Entry 4IQJ (X-ray diffraction, 3.20 A resolution); this record covers chains A and B of the 16 polymer chains in the assembly.

Chain A (and B):
Molecule: DNA polymerase III subunit alpha
Source organism: Thermus aquaticus
Notes: EC 2.7.7.7; fragment: DNA polymerase III subunit alpha; chain B of this document is another copy of the same molecule, construct and numbering; everything in this record applies to it too
UniProt: Q9XDH5 (DPO3A_THEAQ); residues 1-1220 here = UniProt positions 1-1220
Amino-acid sequence (1220 residues; each row starts with the number of its first residue):
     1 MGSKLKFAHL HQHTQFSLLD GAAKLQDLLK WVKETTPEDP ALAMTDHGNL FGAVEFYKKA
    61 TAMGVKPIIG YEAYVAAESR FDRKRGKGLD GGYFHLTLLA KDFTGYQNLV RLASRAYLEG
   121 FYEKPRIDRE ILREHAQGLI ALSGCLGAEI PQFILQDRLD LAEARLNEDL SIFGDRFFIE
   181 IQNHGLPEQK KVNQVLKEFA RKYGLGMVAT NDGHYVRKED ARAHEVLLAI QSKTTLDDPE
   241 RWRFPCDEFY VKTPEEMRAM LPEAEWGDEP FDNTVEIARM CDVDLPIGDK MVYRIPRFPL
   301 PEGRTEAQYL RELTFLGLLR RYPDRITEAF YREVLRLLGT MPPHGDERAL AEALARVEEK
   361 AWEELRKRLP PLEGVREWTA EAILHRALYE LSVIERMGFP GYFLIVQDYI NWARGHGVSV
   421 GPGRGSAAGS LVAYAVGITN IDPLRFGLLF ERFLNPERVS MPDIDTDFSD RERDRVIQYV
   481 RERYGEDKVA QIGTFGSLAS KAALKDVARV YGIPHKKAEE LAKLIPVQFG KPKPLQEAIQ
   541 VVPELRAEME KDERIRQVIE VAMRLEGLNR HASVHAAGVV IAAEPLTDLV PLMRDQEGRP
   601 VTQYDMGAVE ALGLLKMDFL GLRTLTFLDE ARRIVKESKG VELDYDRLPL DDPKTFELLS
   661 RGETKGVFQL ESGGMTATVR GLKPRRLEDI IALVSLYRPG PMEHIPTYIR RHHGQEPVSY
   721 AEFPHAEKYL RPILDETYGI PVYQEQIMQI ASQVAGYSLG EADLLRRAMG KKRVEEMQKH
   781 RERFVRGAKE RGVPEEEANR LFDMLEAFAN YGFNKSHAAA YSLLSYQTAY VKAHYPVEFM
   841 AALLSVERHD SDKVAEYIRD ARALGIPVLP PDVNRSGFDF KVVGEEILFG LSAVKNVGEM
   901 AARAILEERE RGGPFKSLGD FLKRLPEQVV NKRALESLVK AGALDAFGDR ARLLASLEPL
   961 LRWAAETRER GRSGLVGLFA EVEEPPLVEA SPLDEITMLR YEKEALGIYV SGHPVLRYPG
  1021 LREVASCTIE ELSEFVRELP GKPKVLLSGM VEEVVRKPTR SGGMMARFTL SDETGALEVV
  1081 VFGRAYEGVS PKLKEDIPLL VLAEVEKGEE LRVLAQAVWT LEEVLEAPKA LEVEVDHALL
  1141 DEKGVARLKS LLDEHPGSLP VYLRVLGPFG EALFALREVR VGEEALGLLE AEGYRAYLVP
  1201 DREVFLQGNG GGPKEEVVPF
Not modelled in the structure: 1-4, 84-91, 339-345, 369-376, 527-532, 539-543, 1055-1066, 1107-1111, 1181 (chain B: 1-4, 84-91, 339-345, 367-376, 495-498, 511-512, 527-531, 539-543, 1060-1062, 1107-1111)
Metal / ion sites: Zn2+ site 1: H11, H13, E72, D212; Zn2+ site 2: H47, H214; Zn2+ site 3: E72, H95, C145; Mg2+: D463, D465, D618
What the authors report for this chain:
  - conformationally variable residues (order/disorder transition): D282 to T305, V1055 to A1066, V1081 to L1093, L1206 to F1220

Interface between chain A and chain B:
Pairs across the interface - 8 pairs, chain A then chain B:
  D1153(A) - R647(B)  salt bridge
  R1177(A) - V641(B)
  R1177(A) - L643(B)
  R1177(A) - Y830(B)  hydrogen bond
  R1177(A) - Y835(B)  hydrogen bond
  E1178(A) - R647(B)
  Q1207(A) - P653(B)
  N1209(A) - P653(B)
Other interface residues (no listed pair), chain A (8 interface residues in all): K551, P1156, F1174
Other interface residues (no listed pair), chain B (11 interface residues in all): D324, K639, K654, E657, A1191

Summary:
8 residues of chain A face 11 of chain B across their interface, with 2 hydrogen bonds and 1 salt bridge.
Polar contacts include D1153(A)-R647(B), R1177(A)-Y830(B) and R1177(A)-Y835(B). H11(A), H13(A), E72(A) and
D212(A) form the Zn2+ site 1. H47(A) and H214(A) coordinate Zn2+ site 2. The paper reports conformational
variability at D282(A), V1055(A) and V1081(A) among others.
Both chains are DNA polymerase III subunit alpha (Thermus aquaticus). Entry 4IQJ (Structure of
PolIIIalpha-Tauc-DNA complex suggests an atomic model of the replisome) was determined by X-ray diffraction.
